6WMP - chains A and B of the 8 polymer chains in the assembly; structure by electron microscopy, 2.98 A resolution.

Chain A:
Name: DNA-directed RNA polymerase subunit alpha 1
Organism: Francisella tularensis subsp. holarctica (strain LVS)
Notes: EC 2.7.7.6
UniProtKB: Q2A5E5 (RPOA1_FRATH); residue numbers follow UniProt; this construct covers 1-323
Sequence (323 residues; each row starts with the number of its first residue):
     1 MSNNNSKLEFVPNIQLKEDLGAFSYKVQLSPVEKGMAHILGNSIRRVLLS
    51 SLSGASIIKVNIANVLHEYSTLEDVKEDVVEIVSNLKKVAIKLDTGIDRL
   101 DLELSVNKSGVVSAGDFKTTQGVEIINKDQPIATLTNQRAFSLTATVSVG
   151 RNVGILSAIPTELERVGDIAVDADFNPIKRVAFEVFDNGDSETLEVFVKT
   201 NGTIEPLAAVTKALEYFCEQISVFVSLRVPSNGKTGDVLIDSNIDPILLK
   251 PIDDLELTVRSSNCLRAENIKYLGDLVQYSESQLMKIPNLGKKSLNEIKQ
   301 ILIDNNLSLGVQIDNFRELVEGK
Not modelled in the structure: 1-5, 231-323

Chain B:
Name: DNA-directed RNA polymerase subunit alpha 2
Organism: Francisella tularensis subsp. holarctica (strain LVS)
Notes: EC 2.7.7.6
UniProtKB: Q2A4H7 (RPOA2_FRATH); numbering as in UniProt (aligned over 1-317)
Sequence (317 residues; row label = number of the first residue in the row):
     1 MALENLLHPTNIKIDEYAKNATKFSFEALERGVGYTLGFALKQTMLYSIA
    51 GACVTSIKINDGKVTSLEDVIPCDETVADIILNVKSLSVTLAEDVETGTI
   101 TFELSGSEEEIFSEEAKLSEGLAITEEVFICSYNGGKKLKIEAKVEKGVG
   151 FRPAQDNFKDGEFLLDATFSPVVFCDFEIKDARVGRRTDLDKLELNIKTN
   201 GNVNCEEALRLAATKIQNQLRNIVDIEEINKGIFVEDPKDINPILLKHVE
   251 ELNLTARSSNCLKAVNIRLIGELVQKTENELLKAPNFGKKSLTEIKDKLS
   301 ELGLSLGTLIENWPQDL
Not modelled in the structure: 1-2, 233-317

Chain A / chain B interface:
Contacting residue pairs (62; chain A residue first):
  F10(A) - Q219(B)  hydrogen bond (backbone-side chain)
  V11(A) - N218(B)
  V11(A) - R221(B)
  V11(A) - N222(B)  hydrogen bond (backbone-side chain)
  P12(A) - Q219(B)
  P12(A) - N222(B)
  P12(A) - I223(B)
  N13(A) - N222(B)
  L29(A) - I223(B)  hydrophobic
  V32(A) - Q219(B)
  E33(A) - K215(B)  salt bridge
  E33(A) - Q219(B)  hydrogen bond
  M36(A) - T44(B)
  M36(A) - K215(B)
  M36(A) - I216(B)  hydrophobic
  M36(A) - Q219(B)
  H38(A) - F39(B)
  I39(A) - A40(B)  hydrophobic
  N42(A) - F39(B)
  S43(A) - T36(B)
  R46(A) - G32(B)  hydrogen bond (side chain-backbone)
  R46(A) - Y35(B)
  R46(A) - T36(B)
  S51(A) - L6(B)
  S51(A) - E30(B)
  G150(A) - L3(B)
  R151(A) - L3(B)
  R151(A) - E4(B)
  R151(A) - N5(B)
  R151(A) - L6(B)
  G154(A) - R31(B)
  L156(A) - T188(B)
  S157(A) - R187(B)
  L214(A) - I223(B)  hydrophobic
  L214(A) - V224(B)  hydrophobic
  E215(A) - V224(B)
  E215(A) - I229(B)
  Y216(A) - L6(B)  hydrophobic
  C218(A) - Q217(B)  hydrogen bond (backbone-side chain)
  C218(A) - L220(B)  hydrophobic
  E219(A) - H8(B)
  Q220(A) - L7(B)
  Q220(A) - H8(B)  hydrogen bond
  Q220(A) - V33(B)
  I221(A) - L37(B)  hydrophobic
  I221(A) - A213(B)
  I221(A) - Q217(B)
  S222(A) - Q217(B)
  S222(A) - N230(B)
  F224(A) - F26(B)  hydrophobic
  F224(A) - L41(B)  hydrophobic
  F224(A) - R210(B)
  F224(A) - A213(B)  hydrophobic
  V225(A) - R210(B)
  V225(A) - A213(B)  hydrophobic
  V225(A) - T214(B)
  V225(A) - N230(B)
  L227(A) - F26(B)  hydrophobic
  L227(A) - E206(B)
  V229(A) - T10(B)
  V229(A) - I12(B)  hydrophobic
  P230(A) - G232(B)
Interface residues without a listed pair, chain A (41 interface residues in all): E9, I14, L40, S53, V153, T211, F217, V223, R228
Interface residues without a listed pair, chain B (49 interface residues in all): P9, N11, F24, L29, Q43, S48, D189, L193, L209, I226

Overview:
Chain A and chain B form an interface of 41 and 49 residues respectively, with 6 hydrogen bonds and 1 salt
bridge. Among the polar pairs are E33(A)-K215(B), F10(A)-Q219(B) and V11(A)-N222(B).
Here chain A is DNA-directed RNA polymerase subunit alpha 1 and chain B is DNA-directed RNA polymerase subunit
alpha 2, both from Francisella tularensis subsp. holarctica (strain LVS). Entry 6WMP (F. tularensis
RNAPs70-iglA DNA complex) was determined by electron microscopy, deposited together with 6WMU.
